Entry 5O7L (X-ray diffraction, 2.60 A resolution); this record covers chains A and B.

Chain A (and B):
Protein: Monellin chain B
Source organism: Dioscoreophyllum cumminsii
Notes: chain B of this document is another copy of the same molecule, construct and numbering; everything in this record applies to it too
UniProt: P02882 (MONB_DIOCU); residue numbers follow UniProt; this construct covers 1-48
Chain sequence (96 residues; row label = number of the first residue in the row):
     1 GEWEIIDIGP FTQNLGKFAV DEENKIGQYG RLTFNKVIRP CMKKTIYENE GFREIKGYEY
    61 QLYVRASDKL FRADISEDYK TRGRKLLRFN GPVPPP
Not modelled in the structure: 48-53 (chain B: 48-52)
Construct notes: expression tag (49-96)
Swiss-Prot annotation at these positions:
  - site: Cys41 (Blocking, abolishes the sweet taste)

Chain A / chain B interface:
Pairs across the interface (36; chain A residue first):
  Trp3(A) with Ile5(B); Pro40(B); Pro96(B)
  Glu4(A) with Ile5(B)
  Ile5(A) with Glu2(B); Glu4(B); Ile5(B), hydrophobic
  Arg39(A) with Gly1(B), hydrogen bond (side chain-backbone); Glu2(B), salt bridge
  Pro40(A) with Trp3(B), hydrophobic
  Met42(A) with Pro40(B), hydrophobic; Met42(B), hydrophobic
  Glu59(A) with Pro96(B)
  Gln61(A) with Tyr63(B), hydrogen bond; Pro96(B)
  Tyr63(A) with Gln61(B), hydrogen bond; Tyr63(B), hydrogen bond
  Arg72(A) with Val93(B); Pro94(B), hydrogen bond (side chain-backbone); Pro95(B), hydrogen bond (side chain-backbone); Pro96(B)
  Asp74(A) with Pro95(B); Pro96(B)
  Arg88(A) with Pro94(B); Pro95(B), hydrogen bond (side chain-backbone); Pro96(B)
  Val93(A) with Arg72(B)
  Pro94(A) with Arg72(B), hydrogen bond (backbone-side chain); Arg88(B)
  Pro95(A) with Arg72(B), hydrogen bond (backbone-side chain); Asp74(B); Arg88(B)
  Pro96(A) with Glu59(B); Gln61(B); Arg72(B); Asp74(B)
Also at the interface, not in a pair above, chain A (17 interface residues in all): Asn90
Also at the interface, not in a pair above, chain B (20 interface residues in all): Arg39, Lys44, Asn90

In short:
The interface between chain A and chain B involves 17 residues on one side and 20 on the other; the contacts
include 9 hydrogen bonds and 1 salt bridge. Polar pairs include Arg39(A)-Glu2(B), Arg39(A)-Gly1(B) and
Gln61(A)-Tyr63(B).
Both chains are Monellin chain B (Dioscoreophyllum cumminsii). Entry 5O7L (Crystal structure of a single chain
monellin mutant (Y65R) pH 4.6) was determined by X-ray diffraction, deposited together with 5O7K, 5O7Q, 5O7R
and 5O7S.
